Entry 5NMH (X-ray diffraction, 1.55 A resolution); this record covers chains A and B of the 3 polymer chains in the assembly.

Chain A:
Protein: HLA class I histocompatibility antigen, A-2 alpha chain
From: Homo sapiens
UniProt: P01892 (1A02_HUMAN); residues 1-276 here correspond to UniProt positions 25-300 (UniProt number = residue number + 24)
Amino-acid sequence (276 residues; row label = number of the first residue in the row):
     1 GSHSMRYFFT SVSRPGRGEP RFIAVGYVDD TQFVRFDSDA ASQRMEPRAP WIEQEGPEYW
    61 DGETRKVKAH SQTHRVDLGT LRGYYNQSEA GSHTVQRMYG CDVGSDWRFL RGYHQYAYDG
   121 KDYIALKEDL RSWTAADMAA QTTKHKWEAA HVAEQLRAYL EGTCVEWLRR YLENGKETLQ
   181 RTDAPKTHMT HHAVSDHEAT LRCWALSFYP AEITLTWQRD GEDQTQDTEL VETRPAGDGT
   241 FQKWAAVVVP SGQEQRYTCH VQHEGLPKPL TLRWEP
Disulfide bonds: Cys101-Cys164, Cys203-Cys259

Chain B:
Protein: Beta-2-microglobulin
From: Homo sapiens
UniProt: P61769 (B2MG_HUMAN); residues 1-99 here correspond to UniProt positions 21-119 (UniProt number = residue number + 20)
Amino-acid sequence (99 residues; row label = number of the first residue in the row):
     1 IQRTPKIQVY SRHPAENGKS NFLNCYVSGF HPSDIEVDLL KNGERIEKVE HSDLSFSKDW
    61 SFYLLYYTEF TPTEKDEYAC RVNHVTLSQP KIVKWDRDM
Disulfide bonds: Cys25-Cys80
Curated features (UniProtKB/Swiss-Prot):
  - modified residue: Gln2 (Pyrrolidone carboxylic acid)
  - glycosylation: Ile1 (N-linked (Glc) (glycation) isoleucine), Lys19 (N-linked (Glc) (glycation) lysine), Lys41 (N-linked (Glc) (glycation) lysine), Lys48 (N-linked (Glc) (glycation) lysine), Lys58 (N-linked (Glc) (glycation) lysine), Lys91 (N-linked (Glc) (glycation) lysine), Lys94 (N-linked (Glc) (glycation) lysine)

Chain A / chain B interface:
Residue-residue contacts - 55 pairs, chain A then chain B:
  Phe8(A) - Ser55(B)
  Phe8(A) - Phe56(B)
  Phe9(A) - Phe56(B)
  Thr10(A) - Leu54(B)
  Thr10(A) - Phe56(B)
  Thr10(A) - Phe62(B)
  Val12(A) - Ser33(B)
  Arg14(A) - Asp34(B)  salt bridge
  Ile23(A) - Leu54(B)
  Val25(A) - Asp53(B)
  Val25(A) - Leu54(B)
  Val25(A) - Ser55(B)
  Tyr27(A) - Ser55(B)
  Tyr27(A) - Tyr63(B)
  Gln32(A) - Asp53(B)  hydrogen bond
  Arg35(A) - Asp53(B)  salt bridge
  Gln96(A) - His31(B)  hydrogen bond
  Gln96(A) - Phe56(B)
  Gln96(A) - Trp60(B)  hydrogen bond (side chain-backbone)
  Gln96(A) - Phe62(B)
  Arg97(A) - Phe56(B)
  Gln115(A) - Trp60(B)
  Tyr116(A) - Trp60(B)
  Ala117(A) - Trp60(B)
  Asp119(A) - Ile1(B)
  Asp119(A) - His31(B)
  Gly120(A) - Arg3(B)  hydrogen bond (backbone-side chain)
  Gly120(A) - His31(B)
  Gly120(A) - Trp60(B)
  Asp122(A) - Trp60(B)  hydrogen bond
  His192(A) - Asp98(B)  salt bridge
  Arg202(A) - Asp98(B)  hydrogen bond (side chain-backbone)
  Trp204(A) - Asp98(B)
  Trp204(A) - Met99(B)
  Val231(A) - Gln8(B)
  Glu232(A) - Lys6(B)  salt bridge
  Glu232(A) - Gln8(B)  hydrogen bond (backbone-side chain)
  Glu232(A) - Tyr26(B)
  Glu232(A) - Ser28(B)  hydrogen bond
  Arg234(A) - Gln8(B)  hydrogen bond
  Arg234(A) - Tyr10(B)
  Arg234(A) - Met99(B)  hydrogen bond (side chain-backbone)
  Pro235(A) - Tyr10(B)  hydrogen bond (backbone-side chain)
  Pro235(A) - Asn24(B)
  Pro235(A) - Tyr26(B)
  Pro235(A) - Leu65(B)  hydrophobic
  Ala236(A) - Arg12(B)  hydrogen bond (backbone-side chain)
  Ala236(A) - Asn24(B)  hydrogen bond (backbone-side chain)
  Gly237(A) - Arg12(B)  hydrogen bond (backbone-side chain)
  Gly237(A) - Leu65(B)
  Asp238(A) - Arg12(B)
  Gln242(A) - Tyr10(B)
  Gln242(A) - Ser11(B)
  Gln242(A) - Arg12(B)  hydrogen bond (side chain-backbone)
  Trp244(A) - Met99(B)  hydrogen bond (side chain-backbone)
Other interface residues (no listed pair), chain A (36 interface residues in all): Arg48, Thr94, Met98, Lys121, Leu206, Thr233
Other interface residues (no listed pair), chain B (26 interface residues in all): His13, Pro14, Asp59

In short:
36 residues of chain A and 26 residues of chain B are in contact, with 16 hydrogen bonds and 4 salt bridges.
Among the polar pairs are Arg14(A)-Asp34(B), Arg35(A)-Asp53(B) and His192(A)-Asp98(B).
Here chain A is HLA class I histocompatibility antigen, A-2 alpha chain and chain B is Beta-2-microglobulin,
both from Homo sapiens. Entry 5NMH (HLA A02 presenting SLYNTIATL) was determined by X-ray diffraction (same
publication as 5NMD, 5NME, 5NMF, 5NMG and 5NMK).
